2IT0 - chains F and B of the 6 polymer chains in the assembly; structure by X-ray diffraction, 2.60 A resolution.

# Chain F
Molecule: mbtA/mbtB operator strand 2
Sequence (33 nucleotides; numbered 1 to 33; the number before each row is that of its first residue):
     1 CACTAAAATT AGGGCAGCCT GTGCTAACAG GGC

# Chain B
Protein: Iron-dependent repressor ideR
From: Mycobacterium tuberculosis
UniProtKB: P0A672 (IDER_MYCTU); numbering as in UniProt (aligned over 1-140)
Sequence (157 residues; numbered 1 to 157; the number before each row is that of its first residue):
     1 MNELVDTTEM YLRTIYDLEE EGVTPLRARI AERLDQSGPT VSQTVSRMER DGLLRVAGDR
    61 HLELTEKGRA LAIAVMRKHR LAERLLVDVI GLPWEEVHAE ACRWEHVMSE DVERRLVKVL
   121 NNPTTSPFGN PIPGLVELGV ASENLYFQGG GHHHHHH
Disordered / not traced: 1-2, 148-157
Differences from the reference sequence: expression tag (141-157)
Metal / ion sites: Ni2+ site 1: Met-10, Cys-102, Glu-105, His-106; Ni2+ site 2: His-61 (together with acetate ion); Ni2+ site 3: His-79, Glu-83, His-98 (together with acetate ion)

# Chain F / chain B interface
Pairs across the interface - 14 pairs, chain F then chain B:
  DA7(F) / Leu-26(B)  phosphate contact
  DA7(F) / Ala-28(B)  sugar contact
  DA7(F) / Arg-29(B)  salt bridge to the phosphate
  DA7(F) / Arg-60(B)  hydrogen bond to the phosphate
  DA8(F) / Leu-26(B)  phosphate contact
  DA8(F) / Arg-27(B)  salt bridge to the phosphate
  DA8(F) / Ala-28(B)  hydrogen bond to the phosphate
  DA8(F) / Ser-42(B)  sugar contact
  DA8(F) / Arg-60(B)  sugar contact
  DT9(F) / Arg-27(B)  salt bridge to the phosphate
  DT9(F) / Gly-38(B)  base contact
  DT9(F) / Pro-39(B)  base contact
  DT9(F) / Ser-42(B)  hydrogen bond to the phosphate
  DT10(F) / Pro-39(B)  base contact
Also at the interface, not in a pair above, chain F (6 interface residues in all): DA6, DA11
Also at the interface, not in a pair above, chain B (9 interface residues in all): Glu-32

# Overview
The interface between chain F and chain B involves 6 residues on one side and 9 on the other, with 3 hydrogen
bonds and 3 salt bridges. Among the polar pairs are DA7(F)/Arg-60(B), DA8(F)/Ala-28(B) and DT9(F)/Ser-42(B).
Here chain F is mbtA/mbtB operator strand 2 and chain B is Iron-dependent repressor ideR (Mycobacterium
tuberculosis). Entry 2IT0 (Crystal structure of a two-domain IdeR-DNA complex crystal form II) was determined
by X-ray diffraction, deposited together with 2ISY.
